5TI3 - chain A; structure by X-ray diffraction, 1.70 A resolution.

# Chain A
Molecule: Bromodomain-containing protein 4
From: Homo sapiens
UniProtKB: O60885 (BRD4_HUMAN), isoform O60885-3; residues 44-168 here = UniProt positions 44-168
Sequence (127 residues; each row starts with the number of its first residue):
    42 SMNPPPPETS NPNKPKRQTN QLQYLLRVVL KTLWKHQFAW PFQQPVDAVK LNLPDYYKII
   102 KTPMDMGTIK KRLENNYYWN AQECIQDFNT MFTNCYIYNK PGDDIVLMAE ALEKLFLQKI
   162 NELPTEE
Differences from the reference sequence: expression tag (42-43)
Residues lining bound ligands: 17503468 (7CG; 2,5-dibromo-N-[3-(2-oxopyrrolidin-1-yl)phenyl]benzene-1-sulfonamide): W81, P82, F83, V87, L92, L94, Y97, C136, Y139, N140, D145, I146, M149
Swiss-Prot annotation at these positions:
  - site: N140 (Acetylated histone binding)
  - cross-link: K99 (Glycyl lysine isopeptide (Lys-Gly) (interchain with G-Cter in SUMO2))
  - natural variant: D145 (D145G: Found in a patient with a neurodevelopmental syndrome; uncertain significance)
  - mutagenesis: N140 (N140A: Abolishes binding to acetylated histones)
From the paper describing this entry:
  - binding site for 17503468: L92, Y97, N140

# Overview
Ligands of chain A: 17503468. UniProt lists one mutagenesis site. From the paper: a binding site for 17503468
at L92, Y97 and N140.
Chain A is Bromodomain-containing protein 4 (Homo sapiens); the structure, Crystal structure of the first
bromodomain of human BRD4 in complex with inhibitor 17503468, was determined by X-ray diffraction (same
publication as 5TI2, 5TI4, 5TI5, 5TI6 and 5TI7).
